PDB entry 1MY8 | X-ray diffraction, 1.72 A resolution | chain A

# Chain A
Molecule: beta-lactamase
Source organism: Escherichia coli
Notes: EC 3.5.2.6
UniProtKB: P00811 (AMPC_ECOLI); residues 4-361 here correspond to UniProt positions 20-377 (UniProt number = residue number + 16)
Sequence (358 residues; each row starts with the number of its first residue):
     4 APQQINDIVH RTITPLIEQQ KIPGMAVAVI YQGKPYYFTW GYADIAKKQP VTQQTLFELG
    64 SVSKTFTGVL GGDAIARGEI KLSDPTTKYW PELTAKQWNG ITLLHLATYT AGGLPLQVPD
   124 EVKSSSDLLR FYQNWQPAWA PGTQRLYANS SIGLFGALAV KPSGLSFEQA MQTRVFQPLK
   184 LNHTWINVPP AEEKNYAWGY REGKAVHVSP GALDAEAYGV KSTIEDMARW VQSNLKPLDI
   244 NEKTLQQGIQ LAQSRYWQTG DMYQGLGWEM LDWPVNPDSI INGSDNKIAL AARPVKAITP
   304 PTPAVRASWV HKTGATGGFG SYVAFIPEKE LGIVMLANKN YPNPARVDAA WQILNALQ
Swiss-Prot annotation at these positions:
  - active site: Ser64 (Acyl-ester intermediate)
  - binding site (a beta-lactam): Ser64, Gln120, Tyr150, Asn152, Ala318, Asn343
Glycans and other covalent adducts: (1R)-1-(2-thienylacetylamino)-1-phenylmethylboronic acid (SM3) linked to Ser64
Small-molecule neighbours: SM3 ((1R)-1-(2-thienylacetylamino)-1-phenylmethylboronic acid): Gly63, Lys67, Leu119, Tyr150, Asn152, Val211, Tyr221, Asn289, Leu293, Lys315, Gly317, Ala318, Thr319, Gly320

# In short
Covalently linked compound SM3: at Ser64. From UniProt: active-site residue Ser64 and 6 beta-lactam-binding
residues.
Chain A is beta-lactamase (Escherichia coli); the structure, AmpC beta-lactamase in complex with an
M.carboxyphenylglycylboronic acid bearing the cephalothin R1 side chain, was determined by X-ray diffraction,
deposited together with 1MXO.
